5BQ7 - chains A and B; structure by X-ray diffraction, 2.74 A resolution.

== Chain A ==
Protein: Fab 5F-10-Heavy Chain
Organism: Homo sapiens
Notes: antibody fragment or engineered binder
Chain sequence (260 residues; numbered 1 to 260; the number before each row is that of its first residue):
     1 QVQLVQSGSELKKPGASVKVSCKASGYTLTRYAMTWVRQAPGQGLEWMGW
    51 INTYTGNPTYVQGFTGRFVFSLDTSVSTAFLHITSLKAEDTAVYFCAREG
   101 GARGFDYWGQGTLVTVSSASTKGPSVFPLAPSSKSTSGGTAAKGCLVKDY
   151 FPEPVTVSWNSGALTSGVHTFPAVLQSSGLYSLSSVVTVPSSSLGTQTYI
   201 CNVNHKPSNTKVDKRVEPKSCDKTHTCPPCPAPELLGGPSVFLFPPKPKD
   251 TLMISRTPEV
Unresolved in the structure: 221-260
Cystine bridges: Cys22-Cys96, Cys145-Cys201

== Chain B ==
Protein: Fab 5F-10-Light Chain
Organism: Homo sapiens
Notes: antibody fragment or engineered binder
Chain sequence (218 residues; numbered 1 to 218; the number before each row is that of its first residue):
     1 QSVLTQPPSVSGAPGQRVTISCTGSSSNIGASHDVHWYQQLPGTAPTLLI
    51 YVNSNRPSGVPDRFSGSKSGTSASLAITGLQAEDEADYYCQSYDSNLSGS
   101 AVFGGGTKLTVLGQPLAAPSVTLFPPSSEELQANKATLVCLISDFYPGAV
   151 TVAWKADSSPVKAGVETTTPSKQSNNKYAASSYLSLTPEQWKSHKSYSCQ
   201 VTHEGSTVEKTVAPTECS
Unresolved in the structure: 1-2, 24-25, 29-34, 94-98, 217-218
Cystine bridges: Cys22-Cys90, Cys140-Cys199

== How chain A and chain B interact ==
Pairs across the interface (59; chain A residue first):
  Gln39(A) with Gln40(B), hydrogen bond; Tyr89(B)
  Gln43(A) with Tyr89(B)
  Gly44(A) with Tyr89(B)
  Leu45(A) with Gln40(B); Pro46(B), hydrophobic; Tyr89(B), hydrophobic; Phe103(B)
  Trp47(A) with Ser100(B); Ala101(B)
  Phe95(A) with Ala45(B), hydrophobic
  Glu99(A) with Tyr93(B), hydrogen bond
  Ala102(A) with His36(B), hydrogen bond (backbone-side chain)
  Arg103(A) with His36(B); Leu48(B)
  Gly104(A) with His36(B); Tyr38(B)
  Phe105(A) with Tyr38(B); Leu48(B); Gln91(B); Ala101(B), hydrophobic
  Asp106(A) with Leu48(B)
  Trp108(A) with Pro46(B)
  Gly109(A) with Ala45(B)
  Gln110(A) with Ala45(B)
  Phe127(A) with Ser127(B); Glu129(B); Glu130(B)
  Pro128(A) with Ser127(B); Glu129(B)
  Leu129(A) with Phe124(B), hydrophobic
  Ala130(A) with Phe124(B)
  Ser135(A) with Val121(B), hydrogen bond (side chain-backbone); Thr122(B), hydrogen bond
  Ala142(A) with Phe124(B)
  Leu146(A) with Val139(B), hydrophobic; Tyr183(B), hydrophobic
  Lys148(A) with Thr137(B); Ser185(B), hydrogen bond
  His169(A) with Gln173(B), hydrogen bond
  Phe171(A) with Leu141(B), hydrophobic; Ile142(B); Ser143(B); Ala180(B)
  Pro172(A) with Thr168(B); Ser171(B); Ser181(B)
  Val174(A) with Thr167(B); Thr168(B); Tyr183(B), hydrophobic
  Gln176(A) with Glu166(B)
  Ser177(A) with Glu166(B), hydrogen bond
  Leu183(A) with Tyr183(B)
  Ser184(A) with Val139(B); Leu141(B); Tyr183(B), hydrogen bond (backbone-side chain)
  Val186(A) with Phe124(B), hydrophobic; Leu141(B), hydrophobic
  Lys214(A) with Glu129(B), salt bridge
Interface residues without a listed pair, chain A (39 interface residues in all): Val37, Ser125, Ser132, Ala173, Leu175, Ser182
Interface residues without a listed pair, chain B (38 interface residues in all): Tyr51, Val52, Ala133, Lys135, Ala179, Lys210

== In short ==
39 residues of chain A and 38 residues of chain B are in contact; the contacts include 9 hydrogen bonds and 1
salt bridge. Among the polar pairs are Lys214(A)-Glu129(B), Gln39(A)-Gln40(B) and Glu99(A)-Tyr93(B).
Chain A is Fab 5F-10-Heavy Chain and chain B is Fab 5F-10-Light Chain, both from Homo sapiens; the structure,
Crystal structure of chikungunya virus-human Fab 5F-10 fragment, was determined by X-ray diffraction.
